Entry 8DSK (X-ray diffraction, 1.63 A resolution); this record covers chains C and D of the 4 polymer chains in the assembly.

[Chain C (and D)]
Protein: Serine hydroxymethyltransferase
From: Glycine max
Notes: EC 2.1.2.1; chain D of this document is another copy of the same molecule, construct and numbering; everything in this record applies to it too
UniProt: A0A0R0IK90 (A0A0R0IK90_SOYBN); residues 1-471 here correspond to UniProt positions 71-541 (UniProt number = residue number + 70)
Amino-acid sequence (491 residues; numbered -19 to 471; the number before each row is that of its first residue; numbers below 1 keep their minus sign (Met-19 is residue -19)):
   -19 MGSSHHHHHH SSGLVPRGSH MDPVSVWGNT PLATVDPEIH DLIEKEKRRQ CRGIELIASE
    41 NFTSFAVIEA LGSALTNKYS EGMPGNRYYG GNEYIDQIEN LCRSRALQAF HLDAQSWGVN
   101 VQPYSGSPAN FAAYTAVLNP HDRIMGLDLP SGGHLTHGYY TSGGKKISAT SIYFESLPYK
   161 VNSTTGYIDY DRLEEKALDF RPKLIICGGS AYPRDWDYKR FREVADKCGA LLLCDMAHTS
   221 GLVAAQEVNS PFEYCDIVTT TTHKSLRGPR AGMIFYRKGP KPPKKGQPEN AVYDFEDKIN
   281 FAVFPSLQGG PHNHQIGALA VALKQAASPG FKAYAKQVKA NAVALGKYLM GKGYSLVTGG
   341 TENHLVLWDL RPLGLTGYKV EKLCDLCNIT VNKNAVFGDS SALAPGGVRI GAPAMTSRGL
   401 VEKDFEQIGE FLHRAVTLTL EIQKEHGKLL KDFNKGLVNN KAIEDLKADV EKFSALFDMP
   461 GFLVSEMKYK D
Unresolved in the structure: -19 to -1
Differences from the reference sequence: initiating methionine (-19); expression tag (-18 to 0); engineered mutation Tyr358 (Asn428 in A0A0R0IK90)
Ligand contacts:
  - 6S-folinic acid (FFO; N-[4-({[(6S)-2-amino-5-formyl-4-oxo-3,4,5,6,7,8-hexahydropteridin-6-yl]methyl}amino)benzoyl]-L-glutamic acid), molecule 1: Glu61, Tyr68, Tyr69, Phe281, Phe284, Pro285
  - 6S-folinic acid (FFO), molecule 2: Leu129, Gly132, Gly133, His134, Leu135, Tyr139, Lys145, Ile147, Ser190, Ala191, Asn372, Asn374, Ala382, Leu383, Arg389
  - N-pyridoxyl-glycine-5-monophosphate (PLG; N-glycine-[3-hydroxy-2-methyl-5-phosphonooxymethyl-pyridin-4-yl-methane]), molecule 1: Ser39, Ser105, Gly106, Ser107, Pro108, Asn110, His134, His137, Gly189, Ser190, Asp215, Ala217, His218, Thr241, His243, Lys244, Arg389
  - N-pyridoxyl-glycine-5-monophosphate (PLG), molecule 2: Tyr59, Glu61, Tyr69, Tyr104, Gly289, Gly290

[Chain C / chain D interface]
Residue-residue contacts (228):
  His0(C) - Ala313(D)
  Met1(C) - Ala313(D)
  Met1(C) - Tyr314(D)  hydrophobic
  Met1(C) - Gln317(D)
  Met1(C) - Thr396(D)
  Asp2(C) - Gly310(D)
  Val4(C) - Ser397(D)
  Val4(C) - Arg398(D)
  Val4(C) - Asp458(D)
  Val4(C) - Met459(D)
  Val4(C) - Pro460(D)
  Trp7(C) - Phe42(D)
  Trp7(C) - Ser44(D)
  Trp7(C) - Arg247(D)
  Trp7(C) - Gln305(D)  hydrogen bond (backbone-side chain)
  Trp7(C) - Ser397(D)
  Trp7(C) - Pro460(D)  hydrophobic
  Gly8(C) - Ser44(D)
  Gly8(C) - Phe45(D)  hydrogen bond (backbone-backbone)
  Gly8(C) - Pro460(D)
  Gly8(C) - Gly461(D)  hydrogen bond (backbone-backbone)
  Asn9(C) - Phe45(D)
  Asn9(C) - Met459(D)  hydrogen bond (side chain-backbone)
  Asn9(C) - Pro460(D)
  Asn9(C) - Gly461(D)
  Asn9(C) - Phe462(D)  hydrogen bond (side chain-backbone)
  Thr10(C) - Phe45(D)
  Thr10(C) - Ala46(D)
  Pro11(C) - Phe45(D)  hydrophobic
  Pro11(C) - Glu49(D)
  Leu12(C) - Ala46(D)
  Leu12(C) - Glu49(D)  hydrogen bond (backbone-side chain)
  Leu12(C) - Ala50(D)
  Leu12(C) - Val301(D)  hydrophobic
  Val15(C) - Ala46(D)  hydrophobic
  Val15(C) - Lys304(D)
  Val15(C) - Gln305(D)
  Asp16(C) - Arg85(D)  salt bridge
  Asp16(C) - Val301(D)
  Asp16(C) - Lys304(D)
  Glu18(C) - Arg85(D)  salt bridge
  Ile19(C) - Leu81(D)  hydrophobic
  Ile19(C) - Arg85(D)
  Ile19(C) - Ala300(D)  hydrophobic
  Ile19(C) - Val301(D)  hydrophobic
  Leu22(C) - Gln77(D)
  Leu22(C) - Ile78(D)  hydrophobic
  Ile23(C) - Ala50(D)  hydrophobic
  Ile23(C) - Ser53(D)
  Ile23(C) - Leu55(D)  hydrophobic
  Lys25(C) - Tyr74(D)
  Glu26(C) - Lys58(D)
  Glu26(C) - Tyr74(D)
  Glu26(C) - Ile75(D)
  Arg29(C) - Lys58(D)
  Arg29(C) - Gly71(D)  hydrogen bond (side chain-backbone)
  Arg29(C) - Tyr74(D)
  Gln30(C) - Ala54(D)  hydrogen bond (side chain-backbone)
  Gln30(C) - Asn57(D)  hydrogen bond
  Ile37(C) - Lys58(D)
  Ile37(C) - Tyr69(D)  hydrophobic
  Ile37(C) - Gly70(D)
  Ser39(C) - Tyr59(D)
  Glu40(C) - Asn57(D)
  Glu40(C) - Lys58(D)  salt bridge
  Glu40(C) - Tyr59(D)  hydrogen bond (side chain-backbone)
  Asn41(C) - Asn57(D)
  Phe42(C) - Trp7(D)
  Phe42(C) - Asn57(D)
  Thr43(C) - Thr56(D)
  Thr43(C) - Asn57(D)  hydrogen bond (backbone-side chain)
  Ser44(C) - Trp7(D)
  Ser44(C) - Gly8(D)
  Phe45(C) - Gly8(D)  hydrogen bond (backbone-backbone)
  Phe45(C) - Asn9(D)
  Phe45(C) - Pro11(D)  hydrophobic
  Ala46(C) - Thr10(D)
  Ala46(C) - Leu12(D)  hydrophobic
  Ala46(C) - Val15(D)  hydrophobic
  Ile48(C) - Gly52(D)
  Ile48(C) - Ser53(D)
  Glu49(C) - Pro11(D)
  Glu49(C) - Leu12(D)  hydrogen bond (side chain-backbone)
  Ala50(C) - Leu12(D)
  Leu51(C) - Leu51(D)
  Leu51(C) - Thr56(D)
  Leu51(C) - His294(D)
  Gly52(C) - Ile48(D)
  Gly52(C) - Gly52(D)
  Ser53(C) - Ile48(D)
  Ala54(C) - Lys27(D)
  Ala54(C) - Gln30(D)  hydrogen bond (backbone-side chain)
  Leu55(C) - Ile23(D)  hydrophobic
  Thr56(C) - Thr43(D)
  Thr56(C) - Leu51(D)
  Thr56(C) - Arg250(D)  hydrogen bond (backbone-side chain)
  Asn57(C) - Gln30(D)  hydrogen bond
  Asn57(C) - Glu40(D)
  Asn57(C) - Asn41(D)
  Asn57(C) - Phe42(D)
  Asn57(C) - Thr43(D)  hydrogen bond (side chain-backbone)
  Asn57(C) - Arg250(D)
  Lys58(C) - Glu26(D)
  Lys58(C) - Arg29(D)
  Lys58(C) - Ile37(D)
  Lys58(C) - Glu40(D)  salt bridge
  Lys58(C) - Arg250(D)  hydrogen bond (backbone-side chain)
  Tyr59(C) - Ser39(D)
  Tyr59(C) - Glu40(D)  hydrogen bond (backbone-side chain)
  Tyr59(C) - His243(D)  hydrogen bond
  Tyr59(C) - Lys244(D)  hydrogen bond
  Tyr59(C) - Arg250(D)
  Tyr68(C) - Asn372(D)
  Tyr69(C) - Ile37(D)  hydrophobic
  Tyr69(C) - Glu361(D)
  Tyr69(C) - Asn372(D)
  Gly70(C) - Glu361(D)
  Gly70(C) - Asp365(D)
  Gly70(C) - Thr370(D)
  Gly70(C) - Val371(D)  hydrogen bond (backbone-backbone)
  Gly71(C) - Arg29(D)  hydrogen bond (backbone-side chain)
  Gly71(C) - Asp365(D)  hydrogen bond (backbone-side chain)
  Tyr74(C) - Lys25(D)
  Tyr74(C) - Glu26(D)
  Tyr74(C) - Arg29(D)
  Ile75(C) - Glu26(D)
  Gln77(C) - Leu22(D)
  Ile78(C) - Leu22(D)  hydrophobic
  Leu81(C) - Glu18(D)
  Leu81(C) - Ile19(D)  hydrophobic
  Arg85(C) - Asp16(D)  salt bridge
  Arg85(C) - Glu18(D)  salt bridge
  Arg85(C) - Ile19(D)
  Tyr104(C) - Ser105(D)
  Tyr104(C) - Pro108(D)  hydrophobic
  Tyr104(C) - His292(D)
  Ser105(C) - Tyr104(D)
  Ser105(C) - His292(D)  hydrogen bond
  Ser107(C) - Leu287(D)
  Ser107(C) - Gln288(D)
  Ser107(C) - Gly289(D)  hydrogen bond (side chain-backbone)
  Pro108(C) - Tyr104(D)  hydrophobic
  Phe111(C) - Tyr153(D)  hydrophobic
  Thr115(C) - Tyr153(D)  hydrogen bond
  Pro120(C) - Ile152(D)  hydrophobic
  Pro120(C) - Tyr153(D)  hydrophobic
  His121(C) - His121(D)  hydrogen bond
  Leu135(C) - Phe284(D)  hydrophobic
  Ile147(C) - Phe281(D)
  Ile147(C) - Pro285(D)  hydrophobic
  Ile147(C) - Ser286(D)  hydrogen bond (backbone-side chain)
  Ser148(C) - Ser286(D)
  Ala149(C) - Ser286(D)  hydrogen bond (backbone-backbone)
  Ala149(C) - Leu287(D)  hydrophobic
  Ile152(C) - Pro120(D)  hydrophobic
  Tyr153(C) - Phe111(D)  hydrophobic
  Tyr153(C) - Thr115(D)  hydrogen bond
  Tyr153(C) - Pro120(D)  hydrophobic
  Tyr153(C) - Tyr153(D)  hydrophobic
  Tyr153(C) - Phe154(D)
  Phe154(C) - Tyr153(D)
  His243(C) - Tyr59(D)  hydrogen bond
  Lys244(C) - Tyr59(D)  hydrogen bond
  Arg247(C) - Trp7(D)
  Arg250(C) - Thr56(D)  hydrogen bond (side chain-backbone)
  Arg250(C) - Asn57(D)
  Arg250(C) - Lys58(D)  hydrogen bond (side chain-backbone)
  Arg250(C) - Tyr59(D)
  Arg250(C) - Pro291(D)
  Arg250(C) - His292(D)
  Arg250(C) - His294(D)
  Phe281(C) - Ile147(D)
  Phe284(C) - Leu135(D)  hydrophobic
  Pro285(C) - Ile147(D)  hydrophobic
  Ser286(C) - Ile147(D)  hydrogen bond (side chain-backbone)
  Ser286(C) - Ser148(D)
  Ser286(C) - Ala149(D)  hydrogen bond (backbone-backbone)
  Leu287(C) - Ser107(D)
  Leu287(C) - Ala149(D)  hydrophobic
  Gln288(C) - Ser107(D)
  Gly289(C) - Ser107(D)  hydrogen bond (backbone-side chain)
  Pro291(C) - Arg250(D)
  His292(C) - Tyr104(D)
  His292(C) - Ser105(D)  hydrogen bond
  His292(C) - Arg250(D)
  His292(C) - Gln295(D)
  His294(C) - Leu51(D)
  His294(C) - Arg250(D)
  Gln295(C) - Gln295(D)
  Ala300(C) - Ile19(D)  hydrophobic
  Val301(C) - Leu12(D)  hydrophobic
  Val301(C) - Asp16(D)
  Val301(C) - Ile19(D)  hydrophobic
  Lys304(C) - Val15(D)
  Lys304(C) - Asp16(D)
  Gln305(C) - Trp7(D)  hydrogen bond (side chain-backbone)
  Gln305(C) - Val15(D)
  Gly310(C) - Asp2(D)
  Ala313(C) - His0(D)
  Ala313(C) - Met1(D)
  Tyr314(C) - Met1(D)  hydrophobic
  Glu361(C) - Tyr68(D)
  Glu361(C) - Tyr69(D)
  Glu361(C) - Gly70(D)
  Asp365(C) - Gly70(D)
  Asp365(C) - Gly71(D)  hydrogen bond (side chain-backbone)
  Thr370(C) - Gly70(D)
  Thr370(C) - Gly71(D)
  Val371(C) - Gly70(D)  hydrogen bond (backbone-backbone)
  Asn372(C) - Tyr68(D)
  Asn372(C) - Tyr69(D)
  Lys373(C) - Arg67(D)
  Arg389(C) - Tyr69(D)
  Thr396(C) - Met1(D)
  Ser397(C) - Val4(D)
  Ser397(C) - Trp7(D)
  Arg398(C) - Val4(D)
  Gly399(C) - Met1(D)
  Asp458(C) - Val4(D)
  Met459(C) - Val4(D)
  Met459(C) - Asn9(D)  hydrogen bond (backbone-side chain)
  Pro460(C) - Val4(D)
  Pro460(C) - Trp7(D)  hydrophobic
  Pro460(C) - Gly8(D)
  Pro460(C) - Asn9(D)
  Gly461(C) - Gly8(D)  hydrogen bond (backbone-backbone)
  Gly461(C) - Asn9(D)
  Phe462(C) - Asn9(D)  hydrogen bond (backbone-side chain)
Other interface residues (no listed pair), chain C (114 interface residues in all): Lys27, Arg67, Lys146, Gly290, Gly297, Ser308, Gln317, Ala382, Leu400, Leu463
Other interface residues (no listed pair), chain D (115 interface residues in all): Asn72, Lys145, Lys146, Gly290, Gly297, Lys373, Ala382, Arg389, Gly399, Leu400, Leu463

[Summary]
The interface between chain C and chain D involves 114 residues on one side and 115 on the other; the contacts
include 45 hydrogen bonds and 6 salt bridges. Among the polar pairs are Asp16(C)-Arg85(D), Glu18(C)-Arg85(D)
and Glu40(C)-Lys58(D).
Chain C and chain D are both Serine hydroxymethyltransferase (Glycine max); the structure, Structure of the
N358Y variant of serine hydroxymethyltransferase 8 in complex with PLP, glycine, and formyl ..., was
determined by X-ray diffraction, deposited together with 8FSD, 8DOM, 7UJI and 7UJH.
